6T8H - chains B and C of the 7 polymer chains in the assembly; structure by electron microscopy, 3.77 A resolution.

Chain B:
Name: DP2 subunit of D-family DNA-polymerase
Source organism: Pyrococcus abyssi
Notes: EC 2.7.7.7
Sequence (1275 residues; numbered -4 to 1270; the number before each row is that of its first residue; numbers below 1 keep their minus sign (Gly-4 is residue -4)):
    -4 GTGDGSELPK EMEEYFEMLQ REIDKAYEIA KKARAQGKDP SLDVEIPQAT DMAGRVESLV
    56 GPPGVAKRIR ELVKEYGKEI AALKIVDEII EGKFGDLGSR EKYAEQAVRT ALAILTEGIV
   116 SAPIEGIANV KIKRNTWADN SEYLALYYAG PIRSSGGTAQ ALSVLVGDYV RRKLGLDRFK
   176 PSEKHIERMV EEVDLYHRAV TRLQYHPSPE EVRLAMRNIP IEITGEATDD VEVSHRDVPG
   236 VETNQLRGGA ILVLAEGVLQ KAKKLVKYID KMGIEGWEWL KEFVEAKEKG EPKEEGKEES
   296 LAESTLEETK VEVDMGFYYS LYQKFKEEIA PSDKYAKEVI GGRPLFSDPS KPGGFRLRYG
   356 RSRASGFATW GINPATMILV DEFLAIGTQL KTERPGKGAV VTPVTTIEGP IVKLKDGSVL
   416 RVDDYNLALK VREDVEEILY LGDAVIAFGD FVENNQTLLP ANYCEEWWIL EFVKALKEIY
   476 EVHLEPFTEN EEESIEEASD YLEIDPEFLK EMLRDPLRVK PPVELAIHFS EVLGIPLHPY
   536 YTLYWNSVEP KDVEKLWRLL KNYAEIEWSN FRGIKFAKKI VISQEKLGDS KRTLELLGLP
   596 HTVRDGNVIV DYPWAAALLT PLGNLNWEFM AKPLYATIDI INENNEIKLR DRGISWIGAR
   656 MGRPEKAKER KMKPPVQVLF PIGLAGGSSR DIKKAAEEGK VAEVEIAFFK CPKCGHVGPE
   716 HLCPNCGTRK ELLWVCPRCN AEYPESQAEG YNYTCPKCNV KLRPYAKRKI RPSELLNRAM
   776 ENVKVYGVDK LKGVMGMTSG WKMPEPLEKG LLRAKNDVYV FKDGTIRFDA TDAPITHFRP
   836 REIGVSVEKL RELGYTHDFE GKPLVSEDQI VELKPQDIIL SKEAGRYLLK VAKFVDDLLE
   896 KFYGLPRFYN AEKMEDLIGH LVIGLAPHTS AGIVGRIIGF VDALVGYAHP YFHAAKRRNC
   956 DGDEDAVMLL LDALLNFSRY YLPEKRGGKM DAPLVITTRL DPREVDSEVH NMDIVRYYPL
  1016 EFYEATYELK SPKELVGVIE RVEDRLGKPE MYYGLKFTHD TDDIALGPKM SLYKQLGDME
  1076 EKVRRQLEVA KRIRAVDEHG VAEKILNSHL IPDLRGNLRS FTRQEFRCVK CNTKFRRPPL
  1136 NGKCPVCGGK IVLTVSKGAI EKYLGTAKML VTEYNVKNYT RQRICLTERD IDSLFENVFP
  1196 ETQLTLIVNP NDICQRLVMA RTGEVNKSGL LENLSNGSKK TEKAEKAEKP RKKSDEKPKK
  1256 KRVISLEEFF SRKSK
Not modelled in the structure: -4 to 3, 284-308, 1217-1270
Bound ions: Zn2+ site 1: Cys706, Cys709, Cys718, Cys721; Zn2+ site 2: Cys731, Cys734, Cys750, Cys753; Zn2+ site 3: Cys1123, Cys1126, Cys1139, Cys1142
What the authors report for this chain:
  - binding site for DNA primer: Lys787, Arg1122, Lys1129

Chain C:
Name: DNA polymerase sliding clamp
Source organism: Pyrococcus abyssi (strain GE5 / Orsay)
UniProtKB: Q9UYX8 (PCNA_PYRAB); residues 1-249 here = UniProt positions 1-249
Sequence (261 residues; row label = number of the first residue in the row; numbers below 1 keep their minus sign (Met-11 is residue -11)):
   -11 MRGSHHHHHH GSMPFEIVFE GAKEFAQLIE TASRLIDEAA FKVTEEGISM RAMDPSRVVL
    49 IDLNLPASIF SKYEVDGEET IGVNMDHLKK VLKRGKAKET LILRKGEENF LEISLQGTAT
   109 RTFKLPLIDV EEIEVDLPEL PFTAKVVILG DVIKEAVKDA SLVSDSMKFI AKENEFTMRA
   169 EGETQEVEVK LTLEDEGLLD IEVQEETKSA YGISYLSDMV KGLGKADEVT IKFGNEMPMQ
   229 MEYYIRDEGR LIFLLAPRVE E
Not modelled in the structure: -11 to 1, 248-249
Differences from the reference sequence: initiating methionine (-11); expression tag (-10 to 0)

Chain B / chain C interface:
Pairs across the interface (19):
  Thr1197(B) with Arg246(C); Val247(C), hydrogen bond (backbone-backbone)
  Gln1198(B) with Val46(C); Gly200(C); Ala244(C), hydrogen bond (side chain-backbone); Pro245(C), hydrogen bond (side chain-backbone); Arg246(C)
  Leu1199(B) with Ala244(C); Pro245(C), hydrogen bond (backbone-backbone); Arg246(C); Val247(C)
  Thr1200(B) with Ser44(C); Arg45(C)
  Leu1201(B) with Met41(C), hydrophobic; Arg45(C), hydrogen bond (backbone-backbone); Val46(C); Leu125(C), hydrophobic
  Ile1202(B) with Met41(C), hydrophobic; Val123(C), hydrophobic
Interface residues without a listed pair, chain B (7 interface residues in all): Glu1196
Interface residues without a listed pair, chain C (13 interface residues in all): Val47, Leu242
From the paper, about this interface:
  - specific contacts: Gln1198(B)-Pro245(C)
  - interface residues, chain B: Leu1199(B), Leu1201(B), Ile1202(B)

Overview:
7 residues of chain B face 13 of chain C across their interface, with 5 hydrogen bonds. Polar pairs include
Gln1198(B)-Ala244(C), Gln1198(B)-Pro245(C) and Thr1197(B)-Val247(C). The authors report a contact between
Gln1198(B) and Pro245(C). From the paper: a binding site for DNA primer at Lys787(B), Arg1122(B) and
Lys1129(B); interface residues Leu1199(B), Leu1201(B) and Ile1202(B).
Chain B is DP2 subunit of D-family DNA-polymerase (Pyrococcus abyssi) and chain C is DNA polymerase sliding
clamp (Pyrococcus abyssi (strain GE5 / Orsay)); the structure, Cryo-EM structure of the DNA-bound PolD-PCNA
processive complex from P. abyssi, was determined by electron microscopy, deposited together with 6T7X and
6T7Y.
